3BNC - chain A; structure by X-ray diffraction, 1.65 A resolution.

== Chain A ==
Name: Seed lipoxygenase-1
From: Glycine max
Notes: EC 1.13.11.12
UniProtKB: P08170 (LOX1_SOYBN); residues 1-839 here = UniProt positions 1-839
Amino-acid sequence (839 residues; numbered 1 to 839; the number before each row is that of its first residue):
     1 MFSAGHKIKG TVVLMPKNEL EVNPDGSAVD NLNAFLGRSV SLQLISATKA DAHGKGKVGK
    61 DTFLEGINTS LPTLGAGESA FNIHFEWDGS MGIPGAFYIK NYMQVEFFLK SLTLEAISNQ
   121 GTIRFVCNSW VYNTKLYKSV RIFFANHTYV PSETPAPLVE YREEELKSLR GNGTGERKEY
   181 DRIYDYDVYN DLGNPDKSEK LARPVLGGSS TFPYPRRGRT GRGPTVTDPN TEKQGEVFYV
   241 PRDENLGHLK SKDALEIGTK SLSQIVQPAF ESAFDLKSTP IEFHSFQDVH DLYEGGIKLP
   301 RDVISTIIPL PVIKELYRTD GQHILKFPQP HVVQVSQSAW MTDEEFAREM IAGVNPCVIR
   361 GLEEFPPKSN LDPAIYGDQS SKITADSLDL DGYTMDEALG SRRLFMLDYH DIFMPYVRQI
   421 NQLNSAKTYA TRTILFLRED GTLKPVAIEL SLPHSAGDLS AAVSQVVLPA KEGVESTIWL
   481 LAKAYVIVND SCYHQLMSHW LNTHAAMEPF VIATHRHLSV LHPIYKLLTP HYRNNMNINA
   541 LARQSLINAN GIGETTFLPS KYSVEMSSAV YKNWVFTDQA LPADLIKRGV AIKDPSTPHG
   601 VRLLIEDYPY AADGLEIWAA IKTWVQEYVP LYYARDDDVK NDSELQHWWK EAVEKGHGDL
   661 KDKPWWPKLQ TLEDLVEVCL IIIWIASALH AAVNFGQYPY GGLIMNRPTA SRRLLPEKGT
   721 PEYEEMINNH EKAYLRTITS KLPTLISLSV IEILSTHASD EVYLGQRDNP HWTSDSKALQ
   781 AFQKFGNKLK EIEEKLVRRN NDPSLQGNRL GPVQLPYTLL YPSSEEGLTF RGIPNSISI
Unresolved in the structure: 19-30, 117-120
Construct notes: engineered mutation E160 (Ser in P08170), G553 (Ile in P08170)
Metal / ion sites: Fe ion: H499, H504, H690, I839
Curated features (UniProtKB/Swiss-Prot):
  - binding site (Fe cation): H499, H504, H690, N694, I839
  - mutagenesis: H494 (H494Q: 37% of wild-type activity; H494S: 8% of wild-type activity), Q495 (Q495A: Reduces catalytic activity; Q495E: No effect on catalytic activity), H499 (H499Q: Inactive), H504 (H504Q/S: Inactive), H517 (H517Q: 33% of wild-type activity), H522 (H522Q: 1% of wild-type activity), H531 (H531Q: 20% of wild-type activity), A542 (A542G: Changes reaction profile to produce almost equal amounts of 13S- and 9R-hydroperoxyoctadecadienoate; A542S: Little effect on reaction profile; A542T/V: Complete loss of activity), L546 (L546A: Reduces catalytic efficiency more than 14000-fold; when associated with A-754), H690 (H690Q: Inactive), N694 (N694G: Reduces catalytic efficiency 5-fold), Q697 (Q697N/E: Reduces catalytic activity), 1 further mutagenesis entry in UniProt
From the paper describing this entry:
  - mutagenesis - I553G (5-fold): decreased catalytic activity
  - Fe ion coordination: H499
  - conformationally variable residues (side-chain flip): Q495, L546
  - contacts within the chain: Q495-Q697 (hydrogen bond), Q495-H499 (hydrogen bond)
  - mutagenesis - L546A (62-fold), L754A (950-fold): decreased catalytic activity (citing earlier work)

== In short ==
H499, H504, H690 and I839 coordinate a Fe ion ion. UniProt lists 5 Fe cation-binding residues and 13
mutagenesis sites. From the paper: I553G, L546A and L754A reduce catalytic activity; Fe ion coordination by
H499.
Chain A is Seed lipoxygenase-1 (Glycine max); the structure, Lipoxygenase-1 (Soybean) I553G Mutant, was
determined by X-ray diffraction (same publication as 3BNB, 3BND and 3BNE).
